8FFR - chains J and W of the 12 polymer chains in the assembly; structure by X-ray diffraction, 3.49 A resolution.

Chain J:
Protein: Nucleoprotein
Organism: Rabies virus CVS-11
Reference sequence: A8VR20 (A8VR20_9RHAB); numbering as in UniProt (aligned over 1-450)
Sequence (450 residues; row label = number of the first residue in the row):
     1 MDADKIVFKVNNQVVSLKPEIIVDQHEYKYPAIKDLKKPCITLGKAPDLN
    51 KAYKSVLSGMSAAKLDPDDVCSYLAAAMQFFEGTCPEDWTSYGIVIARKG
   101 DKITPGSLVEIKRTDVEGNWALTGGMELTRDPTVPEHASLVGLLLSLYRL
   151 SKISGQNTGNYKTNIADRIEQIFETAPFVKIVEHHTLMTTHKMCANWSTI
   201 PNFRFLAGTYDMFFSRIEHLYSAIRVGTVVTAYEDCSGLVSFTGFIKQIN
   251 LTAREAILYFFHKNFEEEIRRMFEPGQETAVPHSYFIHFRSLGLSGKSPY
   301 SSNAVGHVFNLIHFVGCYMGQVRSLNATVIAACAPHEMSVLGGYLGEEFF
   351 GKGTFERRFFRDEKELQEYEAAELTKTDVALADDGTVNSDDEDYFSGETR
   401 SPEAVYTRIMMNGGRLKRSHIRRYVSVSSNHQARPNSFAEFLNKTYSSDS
Unresolved in the structure: 1-5, 373-397, 449-450

Chain W:
Molecule: 99-nt RNA strand
Sequence (99 nucleotides; each row starts with the number of its first residue):
     1 CCCCCCCACCCACAAAAACCACAACACCCACAAACCCAAAAAACCCCACA
    51 ACCCCCCCACACCCCACCAACCCCACAAACCCCACACACCCCACAAAAC

Chain J / chain W interface:
Contacting residue pairs (43; chain J residue first):
  Arg149(J) with A30(W), salt bridge to the phosphate; C31(W), salt bridge to the phosphate
  Lys152(J) with A24(W), sugar contact
  Asn157(J) with C28(W), hydrogen bond to the base
  Thr158(J) with C28(W), sugar contact
  Tyr161(J) with C28(W), sugar contact; C29(W), sugar contact; A30(W), hydrogen bond to the phosphate
  Arg168(J) with A30(W), salt bridge to the phosphate; C31(W), salt bridge to the phosphate
  Ile172(J) with C31(W), base contact
  Glu218(J) with A32(W), hydrogen bond to the sugar
  Ser222(J) with C31(W), hydrogen bond to the base
  Ala223(J) with C31(W), hydrogen bond to the base
  Arg225(J) with C31(W), hydrogen bond to the sugar; A32(W), sugar contact
  Val226(J) with C31(W), hydrogen bond to the sugar
  Val229(J) with A30(W), base contact
  Val230(J) with A30(W), base contact
  Ala232(J) with A30(W), base contact
  Asp235(J) with A24(W), hydrogen bond to the sugar; C25(W), phosphate contact; A26(W), phosphate contact
  Cys236(J) with A26(W), phosphate contact
  Ser237(J) with A26(W), hydrogen bond to the phosphate
  Arg290(J) with A24(W), hydrogen bond to the sugar; C25(W), phosphate contact
  Lys297(J) with A24(W), phosphate contact; C25(W), phosphate contact
  Ser298(J) with C25(W), hydrogen bond to the phosphate
  Ser301(J) with A26(W), phosphate contact
  Ser302(J) with A26(W), hydrogen bond to the phosphate
  Asn303(J) with A26(W), base contact
  Phe309(J) with C27(W), phosphate contact
  Arg323(J) with C27(W), salt bridge to the phosphate
  Asn326(J) with C27(W), hydrogen bond to the sugar
  Ala327(J) with C27(W), phosphate contact
  Thr328(J) with A26(W), hydrogen bond to the base; C27(W), hydrogen bond to the phosphate
  Arg434(J) with C27(W), phosphate contact; C28(W), hydrogen bond to the base; C29(W), salt bridge to the phosphate
  Pro435(J) with C28(W), base contact
Interface residues without a listed pair, chain J (36 interface residues in all): Ile165, Asn196, Thr199, Arg204, Gly296
Interface residues without a listed pair, chain W (11 interface residues in all): C22, A23

In short:
36 residues of chain J and 11 residues of chain W are in contact; the contacts include 16 hydrogen bonds and 6
salt bridges. Polar contacts include Asn157(J)-C28(W), Ser222(J)-C31(W) and Ala223(J)-C31(W).
Chain J is Nucleoprotein (Rabies virus CVS-11) and chain W is a 99-nt RNA strand; the structure, Revised
structure of the rabies virus nucleoprotein-RNA complex, was determined by X-ray diffraction together with
8B8V from the same study.
